6A5L - chains T and d of the 25 polymer chains in the assembly; structure by electron microscopy, 5.60 A resolution (low resolution: residue-level contacts below are approximate; hydrogen-bond / salt-bridge calls are withheld).

== Chain T ==
Molecule: 198-nt DNA strand
Sequence (198 nucleotides; numbered -72 to 125; the number before each row is that of its first residue; numbers below 1 keep their minus sign (DA-72 is residue -72)):
   -72 ATCAGAATCCCGGTGCCGAGGCCGCTCAATTGGTCGTAGACAGCTCTAGC
   -22 ACCGCTTAAACGCACGTACGCGCTGTCCCCCGCGTTTTAACCGCCAAGGG
    28 GATTACACCCAAGACACCAGGCACGAGACAGAAAAAAACAACGAAAACGG
    78 CCACCACCCAAACACACCAAACACAAGAGCTAATTGACTGACGTAAGC
Disordered / not traced: 54-125

== Chain d ==
Molecule: Histone H2B type 1-J
Source organism: Homo sapiens
Reference sequence: P06899 (H2B1J_HUMAN); residues -3 to 122 here correspond to UniProt positions 1-126 (UniProt number = residue number + 4)
Amino-acid sequence (129 residues; row label = number of the first residue in the row; numbers below 1 keep their minus sign (Gly-6 is residue -6)):
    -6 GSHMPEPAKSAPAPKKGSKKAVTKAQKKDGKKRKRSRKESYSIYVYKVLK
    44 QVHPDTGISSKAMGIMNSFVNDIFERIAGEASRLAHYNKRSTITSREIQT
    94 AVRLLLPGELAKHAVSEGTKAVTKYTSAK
Disordered / not traced: -6 to 27
Differences from the reference sequence: expression tag (-6 to -4)
UniProt features mapped onto this chain:
  - modified residue: Pro-2 (N-acetylproline), Glu-1 (ADP-ribosyl glutamic acid), Lys2 (N6-(2-hydroxyisobutyryl)lysine), Ser3 (ADP-ribosylserine), Lys8 (N6-(beta-hydroxybutyryl)lysine), Lys9 (N6-(2-hydroxyisobutyryl)lysine), Ser11 (Phosphoserine), Lys12 (N6-acetyllysine), Lys13 (N6-(beta-hydroxybutyryl)lysine), Lys17 (N6-(2-hydroxyisobutyryl)lysine), Lys20 (N6-(2-hydroxyisobutyryl)lysine), Lys21 (N6-(2-hydroxyisobutyryl)lysine), Lys31 (N6-(2-hydroxyisobutyryl)lysine), Glu32 (PolyADP-ribosyl glutamic acid), Ser33 (Phosphoserine), Lys40 (N6-(2-hydroxyisobutyryl)lysine), Lys43 (N6-(2-hydroxyisobutyryl)lysine), Lys54 (N6,N6-dimethyllysine), Arg76 (Dimethylated arginine), Lys82 (N6,N6,N6-trimethyllysine) and 6 more in UniProt
  - glycosylation: Ser109 (O-linked (GlcNAc) serine)
  - cross-link (Glycyl lysine isopeptide (Lys-Gly)): Lys2 (interchain with G-Cter in SUMO2), Lys17 (interchain with G-Cter in SUMO2), Lys31 (interchain with G-Cter in ubiquitin), Lys117 (interchain with G-Cter in ubiquitin)

== Chain T / chain d interface ==
Contacting residue pairs (14):
  DA-54(T) - Ile51(d)
  DA-54(T) - Ser53(d)
  DG-53(T) - Tyr39(d)
  DG-53(T) - Gly50(d)
  DG-53(T) - Ile51(d)
  DG-52(T) - Tyr39(d)
  DC-46(T) - Arg30(d)
  DA-45(T) - Arg30(d)
  DT-42(T) - Lys122(d)
  DA-35(T) - Thr85(d)
  DG-34(T) - Arg83(d)
  DG-34(T) - Ser84(d)
  DG-34(T) - Thr85(d)
  DA-33(T) - Arg83(d)
Other interface residues (no listed pair), chain d (10 interface residues in all): Lys43

== Overview ==
Chain T and chain d form an interface of 9 and 10 residues respectively.
Chain T is a 198-nt DNA strand and chain d is Histone H2B type 1-J (Homo sapiens); the structure, RNA
polymerase II elongation complex stalled at SHL(-1) of the nucleosome, with foreign DNA, was determined by
electron microscopy, deposited together with 6A5O, 6A5P, 6A5R, 6A5T, 6A5U and 6INQ.
